PDB entry 6ER9 | X-ray diffraction, 2.37 A resolution | chain A

# Chain A
Name: Cyclohexanone monooxygenase
From: Rhodococcus sp. Phi1
Reference sequence: Q84H73 (Q84H73_9NOCA); residue numbers follow UniProt; this construct covers 1-541
Chain sequence (549 residues; row label = number of the first residue in the row):
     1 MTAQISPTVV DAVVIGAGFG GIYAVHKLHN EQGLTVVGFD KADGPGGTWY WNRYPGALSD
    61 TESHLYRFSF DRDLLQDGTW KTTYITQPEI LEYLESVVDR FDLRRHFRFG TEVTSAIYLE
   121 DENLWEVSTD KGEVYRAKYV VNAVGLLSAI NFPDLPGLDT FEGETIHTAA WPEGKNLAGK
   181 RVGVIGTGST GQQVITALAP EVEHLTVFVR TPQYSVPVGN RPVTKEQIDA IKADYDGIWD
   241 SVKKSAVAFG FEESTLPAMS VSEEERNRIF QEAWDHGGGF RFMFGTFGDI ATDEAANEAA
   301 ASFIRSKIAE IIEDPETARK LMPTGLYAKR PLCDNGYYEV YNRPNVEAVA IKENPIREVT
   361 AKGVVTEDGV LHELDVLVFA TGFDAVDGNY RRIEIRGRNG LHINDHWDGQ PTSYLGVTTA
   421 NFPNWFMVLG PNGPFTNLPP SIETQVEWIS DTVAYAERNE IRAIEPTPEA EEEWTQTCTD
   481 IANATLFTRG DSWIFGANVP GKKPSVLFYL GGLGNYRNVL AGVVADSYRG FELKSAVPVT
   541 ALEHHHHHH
Not modelled in the structure: 1-5, 537-549
Differences from the reference sequence: expression tag (542-549)
Residues lining bound ligands:
  - FAD (flavin-adenine dinucleotide): Ile15, Gly16, Ala17, Gly18, Phe19, Gly20, Gly21, Phe39, Asp40, Lys41, Gly46, Gly47, Thr48, Trp49, Trp51, Asn52, Tyr54, Leu58, Ser59, Asp60, Thr61, Tyr66, Thr111, Glu112, Val113, Ala143, Val144, Gly145, Leu146, Leu147, Ser148, Arg330, Phe383, Asn389, Ile393, Leu429, Thr436, Asn437, Leu438, Pro439, Ile442
  - NADP (NAP; NADP nicotinamide-adenine-dinucleotide phosphate): Tyr54, Leu58, Ser59, Asp60, Leu147, Pro153, Ile185, Gly186, Thr187, Gly188, Ser189, Thr190, Gly191, Gln193, Arg210, Thr211, Lys329, Arg330, Ala380, Thr381, Gly382, Phe383, Trp493, Asn498
What the authors report for this chain:
  - catalytic residues: Arg330 (from molecular simulation)
  - binding site for NADP: Arg330, Trp493 (from molecular simulation)

# Summary
Ligands of chain A: flavin-adenine dinucleotide and NADP. From the paper: the catalytic residue Arg330; a
binding site for NADP at Arg330 and Trp493.
Chain A is Cyclohexanone monooxygenase (Rhodococcus sp. Phi1); the structure, Crystal structure of
cyclohexanone monooxygenase from Rhodococcus sp. Phi1 bound to NADP+, was determined by X-ray diffraction
(same publication as 6ERA).
